PDB entry 5VSE | X-ray diffraction, 1.60 A resolution | chain A

# Chain A
Molecule: Histone-lysine N-methyltransferase EHMT2
Organism: Homo sapiens
Notes: EC 2.1.1.-, 2.1.1.43; fragment: G9a catalytic SET-domain (913-1193)
Reference sequence: Q96KQ7 (EHMT2_HUMAN), isoform Q96KQ7-2; residues 917-1190 here correspond to UniProt positions 883-1156 (UniProt number = residue number - 34)
Sequence (275 residues; each row starts with the number of its first residue):
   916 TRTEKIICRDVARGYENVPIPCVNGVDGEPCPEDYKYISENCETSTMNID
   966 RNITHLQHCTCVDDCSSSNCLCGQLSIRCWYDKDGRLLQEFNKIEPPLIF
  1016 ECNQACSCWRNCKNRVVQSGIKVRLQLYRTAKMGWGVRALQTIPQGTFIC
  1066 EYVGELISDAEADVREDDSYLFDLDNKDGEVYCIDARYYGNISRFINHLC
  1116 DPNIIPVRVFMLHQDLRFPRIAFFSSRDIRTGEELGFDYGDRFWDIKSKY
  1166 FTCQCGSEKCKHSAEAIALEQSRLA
Unresolved in the structure: 916-918, 1092-1094
Differences from the reference sequence: expression tag (916)
UniProt features mapped onto this chain:
  - binding site (Zn(2+)): Cys1021
Bound ions: Zn2+ site 1: Cys974, Cys987, Cys1017, Cys1021; Zn2+ site 2: Cys974, Cys976, Cys980, Cys985; Zn2+ site 3: Cys980, Cys1017, Cys1023, Cys1027; Zn2+ site 4: Cys1115, Cys1168, Cys1170, Cys1175
Ligand contacts:
  - 9HG (N~2~-cyclopentyl-6,7-dimethoxy-N~2~-methyl-N~4~-(1-methylpiperidin-4-yl)quinazoline-2,4-diamine): Asp1074, Ala1077, Asp1078, Val1079, Arg1080, Asp1083, Leu1086, Asp1088, Asp1090, Val1096, Cys1098, Tyr1154, Arg1157, Phe1158, Ile1161, Lys1162
  - S-adenosylmethionine (SAM): Met1048, Gly1049, Trp1050, Ser1084, Tyr1085, Arg1109, Phe1110, Ile1111, Asn1112, His1113, Tyr1154, Phe1158, Trp1159, Lys1162, Phe1166, Thr1167, Cys1168, Gln1169, Cys1170

# In short
Ligands of chain A: S-adenosylmethionine and compound 9HG. The Zn2+ site 1 is built by Cys974, Cys987, Cys1017
and Cys1021. Cys974, Cys976, Cys980 and Cys985 coordinate Zn2+ site 2. From UniProt: Zn2+-binding residue
Cys1021.
Chain A is Histone-lysine N-methyltransferase EHMT2 (Homo sapiens); the structure, Structure of human G9a
SET-domain (EHMT2) in complex with inhibitor 17:
N~2~-cyclopentyl-6,7-dimethoxy-N~2~-methyl-N~4~-(1-methylpiperidin-4-yl)quinazoline-2,4-diamine, was
determined by X-ray diffraction together with 5VSC, 5VSD and 5VSF from the same study.
